Entry 7CN2 (electron microscopy, 3.43 A resolution); this record covers chains A and B of the 18 polymer chains in the assembly.

# Chain A (and B)
Name: Major capsid protein L1
Source organism: Human papillomavirus type 16
Notes: chain B of this document is another copy of the same molecule, construct and numbering; everything in this record applies to it too
UniProt: P03101 (VL1_HPV16); residues 1-505 here = UniProt positions 1-505
Chain sequence (505 residues; row label = number of the first residue in the row):
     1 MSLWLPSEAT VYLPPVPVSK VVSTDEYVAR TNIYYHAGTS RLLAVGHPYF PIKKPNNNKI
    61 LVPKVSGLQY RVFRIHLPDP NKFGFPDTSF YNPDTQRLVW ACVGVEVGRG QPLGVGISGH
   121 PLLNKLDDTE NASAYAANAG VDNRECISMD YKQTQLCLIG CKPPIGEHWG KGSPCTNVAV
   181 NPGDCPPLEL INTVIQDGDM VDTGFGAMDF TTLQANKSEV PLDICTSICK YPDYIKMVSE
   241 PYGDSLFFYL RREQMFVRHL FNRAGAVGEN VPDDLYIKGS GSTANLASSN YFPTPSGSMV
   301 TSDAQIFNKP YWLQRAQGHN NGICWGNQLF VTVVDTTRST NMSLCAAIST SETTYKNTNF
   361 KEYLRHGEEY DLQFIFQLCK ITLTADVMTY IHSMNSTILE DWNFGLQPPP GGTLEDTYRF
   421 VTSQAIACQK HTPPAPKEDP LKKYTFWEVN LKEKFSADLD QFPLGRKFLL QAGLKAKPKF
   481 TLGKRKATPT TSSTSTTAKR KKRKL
Disordered / not traced: 1-11, 486-505 (chain B: 1-14, 481-505)

# Chain A / chain B interface
Cross-chain cystine bridges: Cys-428(A)/Cys-175(B)
Residue-residue contacts (24):
  Gly-405(A) / Ser-19(B)  hydrogen bond (backbone-side chain)
  Leu-406(A) / Ser-19(B)  hydrogen bond (backbone-side chain)
  Leu-406(A) / Tyr-242(B)
  Leu-406(A) / Tyr-390(B)  hydrophobic
  Leu-406(A) / Ser-393(B)
  Gln-407(A) / Val-21(B)
  Gln-407(A) / Tyr-242(B)  hydrogen bond (backbone-side chain)
  Pro-408(A) / Pro-241(B)
  Pro-409(A) / Glu-240(B)
  Pro-409(A) / Pro-241(B)
  Pro-409(A) / Met-394(B)
  Gly-411(A) / Pro-241(B)
  Gly-412(A) / Lys-236(B)
  Tyr-418(A) / Glu-189(B)
  Tyr-418(A) / Leu-190(B)  hydrogen bond (side chain-backbone)
  Ala-425(A) / Pro-187(B)
  Ala-425(A) / Leu-188(B)  hydrogen bond (backbone-backbone)
  Ile-426(A) / Leu-188(B)
  Ala-427(A) / Ser-173(B)
  Ala-427(A) / Leu-188(B)
  Ala-427(A) / Glu-189(B)
  Cys-428(A) / Ser-173(B)
  Cys-428(A) / Pro-174(B)  hydrogen bond (side chain-backbone)
  Cys-428(A) / Cys-175(B)  disulfide
Interface residues without a listed pair, chain A (17 interface residues in all): Phe-404, Thr-413, Asp-416, Gln-424, Gln-429
Interface residues without a listed pair, chain B (21 interface residues in all): Val-18, Lys-20, Thr-176, Ile-235, Ser-239

# In short
17 residues of chain A and 21 residues of chain B are in contact, with 1 disulfide bond and 6 hydrogen bonds.
Polar pairs include Gly-405(A)/Ser-19(B), Leu-406(A)/Ser-19(B) and Gln-407(A)/Tyr-242(B).
Chain A and chain B are both Major capsid protein L1 (Human papillomavirus type 16); the structure,
Subparticle refinement of human papillomavirus type 16 pesudovirus in complex with H16.001 Fab, was determined
by electron microscopy.
